PDB entry 8ATJ | X-ray diffraction, 2.12 A resolution | chain AAA

[Chain AAA]
Protein: Isoform 4 of SH3 and multiple ankyrin repeat domains protein 2
Organism: Homo sapiens
UniProtKB: Q9UPX8 (SHAN2_HUMAN), isoform Q9UPX8-4; residues 1780-1849 here correspond to UniProt positions 1185-1254 (UniProt number = residue number - 595)
Sequence (70 residues; numbered 1780 to 1849; the number before each row is that of its first residue):
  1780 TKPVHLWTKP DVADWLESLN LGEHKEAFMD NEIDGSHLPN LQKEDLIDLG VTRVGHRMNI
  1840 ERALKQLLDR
Bound ions: Zn2+: His1803, His1835
What the authors report for this chain:
  - Zn2+ coordination: His1803, His1835
  - binding site for Zn2+: Glu1802
  - binding site for chloride ion: Arg1832
  - self-association interface (contacts with another copy of this molecule): Thr1780
  - mutagenesis - L1800W: unchanged binding to Homer
  - mutagenesis - L1800W: decreased localization
  - conformationally variable residues (helix shift): His1835
  - mutagenesis - L1800W: decreased binding to Shank2
  - disease-associated variants - L1800W: decreased localization

[Overview]
His1803 and His1835 coordinate Zn2+. From the paper: a binding site for Zn2+ at Glu1802; L1800W reduces
localization.
Chain AAA is Isoform 4 of SH3 and multiple ankyrin repeat domains protein 2 (Homo sapiens); the structure,
Crystal Structure of Shank2-SAM domain, was determined by X-ray diffraction together with 8B10 from the same
study.
